PDB entry 8QAW | X-ray diffraction, 1.55 A resolution | chains F and G of the 8 polymer chains in the assembly

Chain F (and G):
Protein: Imidazoleglycerol-phosphate dehydratase
From: Medicago truncatula
Notes: chain G of this document is another copy of the same molecule, construct and numbering; everything in this record applies to it too
UniProt: I3SDM5 (I3SDM5_MEDTR); residue numbers follow UniProt; this construct covers 71-275
Chain sequence (206 residues; numbered 70 to 275; the number before each row is that of its first residue):
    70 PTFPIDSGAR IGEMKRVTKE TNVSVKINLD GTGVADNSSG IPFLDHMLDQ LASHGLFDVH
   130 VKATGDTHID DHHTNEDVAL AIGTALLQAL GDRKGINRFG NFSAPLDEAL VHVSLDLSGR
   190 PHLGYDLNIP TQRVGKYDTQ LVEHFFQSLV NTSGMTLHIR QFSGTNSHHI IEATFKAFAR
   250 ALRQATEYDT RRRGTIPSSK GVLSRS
Disordered / not traced: 70-76, 262-275
Sequence notes: expression tag (70)
Metal / ion sites: Mn2+ site 1: H115, H237, E241 (together with formate) (shared with 1 residue of chain H); Mn2+ site 2: H141, E145, H213 (together with formate) (shared with 1 residue of chain C); Mn2+ site 3: H142 (together with formate) (shared with 3 residues of chain C); Mn2+ site 4: H238 (together with formate) (shared with 3 residues of chain H)
Reported in the primary citation:
  - binding site for imidazole: D146

Chain F / chain G interface:
Contacting residue pairs - 4 pairs, chain F then chain G:
  E145(F) with R189(G)
  R189(F) with E145(G)
  P190(F) with N220(G)
  N220(F) with P190(G)

Overview:
The chain F/chain G interface involves 4 residues from each chain. H141(F), E145(F) and H213(F) form the Mn2+
site 2. H115(F), H237(F) and E241(F) coordinate Mn2+ site 1. From the paper: a binding site for imidazole at
D146(F).
Chain F and chain G are both Imidazoleglycerol-phosphate dehydratase (Medicago truncatula); the structure,
Medicago truncatula HISN5 (IGPD) in complex with MN, IMD, EDO, FMT, GOL and TRS, was determined by X-ray
diffraction, deposited together with 8QAV, 8QAX, 8QAY and 7OJ5.
